PDB entry 4KF5 | X-ray diffraction, 2.60 A resolution | chains A and C

Chain A:
Name: fluorescent protein GFP1-9
From: synthetic construct
Amino-acid sequence (194 residues; numbered 1 to 196; 2 numbers in that range are skipped by the numbering (no residue carries them; nothing is unmodelled there); the number before each row is that of its first residue):
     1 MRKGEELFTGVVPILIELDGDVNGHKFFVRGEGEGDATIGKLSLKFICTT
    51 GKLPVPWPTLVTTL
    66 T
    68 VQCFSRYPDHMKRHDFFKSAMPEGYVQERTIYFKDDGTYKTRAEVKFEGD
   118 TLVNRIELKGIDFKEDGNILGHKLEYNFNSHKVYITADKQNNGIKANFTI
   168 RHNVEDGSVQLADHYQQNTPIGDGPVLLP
Not modelled in the structure: 1-2, 195-196
Modified residues: Thr66 ({2-[(1R,2R)-1-amino-2-hydroxypropyl]-4-(4-hydroxybenzylidene)-5-oxo-4,5-dihydro-1H-imidazol-1-yl}acetic acid; CRO)
Covalent attachments: covalent link Leu64-Thr66; covalent link Thr66-Val68
What the authors report for this chain:
  - self-association interface (contacts with another copy of this molecule): Phe145, Asn146, Ser147

Chain C:
Name: fluorescent protein sfCherry+GFP10-11
From: synthetic construct
Amino-acid sequence (260 residues; numbered 4 to 265; 2 numbers in that range are skipped by the numbering (no residue carries them; nothing is unmodelled there); the number before each row is that of its first residue):
     4 NMAIIKEFMRFKVHMEGSVNGHEFEIEGEGEGHPYEGTQTAKLKVTKGGP
    54 LPFAWDILSPQFM
    69 SKAYVKHPADIPDYLKLSFPEGFTWERVMNFEDGGVVTVTQDSSLQDGEF
   119 IYKVKLLGTNFPSDGPVMQKKTMGWEASTERMYPEDGALKGEINQRLKLK
   169 DDLPDDHYLSTQTILSKDLNEKRDHMVLLEYVTAAGITDASGGHYDAEVK
   219 TTYKAKKPVQLPGAYNVDIKLDITSHNEDYTIVEQYERAEGRHSTGG
Not modelled in the structure: 264-265
Modified residues: Met66 ({(4Z)-2-[(1S)-1-amino-3-(methylsulfanyl)propyl]-4-[(4-hydroxyphenyl)methylidene]-5-oxo-4,5-dihydro-1H-imidazol-1-yl}acetic acid; CH6)
Covalent attachments: covalent link Met66-Ser69
What the authors report for this chain:
  - self-association interface (contacts with another copy of this molecule); pairs are residue here / residue on that copy: Thr106-Thr106, Gln180-Leu183 (hydrogen bond), Ile182, Leu183

Chain A / chain C interface:
Pairs across the interface (85):
  Ile39(A) - Tyr199(C)
  Gly40(A) - Glu198(C)
  Gly40(A) - Tyr199(C)
  Gly40(A) - Val200(C)  hydrogen bond (backbone-backbone)
  Lys41(A) - Leu197(C)
  Lys41(A) - Glu198(C)
  Lys41(A) - Tyr199(C)
  Leu42(A) - Leu196(C)
  Leu42(A) - Leu197(C)
  Leu42(A) - Glu198(C)  hydrogen bond (backbone-backbone)
  Ser43(A) - Leu196(C)
  Leu44(A) - Val195(C)
  Leu44(A) - Leu196(C)  hydrogen bond (backbone-backbone)
  Lys45(A) - Asp186(C)  salt bridge
  Lys45(A) - Glu189(C)  salt bridge
  Lys45(A) - Met194(C)
  Lys45(A) - Val195(C)
  Phe46(A) - His193(C)
  Phe46(A) - Met194(C)  hydrogen bond (backbone-backbone)
  Ile47(A) - Glu189(C)
  Ile47(A) - Arg191(C)
  Ile47(A) - Asp192(C)
  Cys48(A) - Asp192(C)  hydrogen bond (backbone-backbone)
  Gly51(A) - Asp192(C)
  Lys52(A) - Asp192(C)
  Leu53(A) - Asp192(C)  hydrogen bond (backbone-side chain)
  Trp57(A) - Lys185(C)
  Trp57(A) - Asp192(C)  hydrogen bond
  Trp57(A) - His193(C)
  Trp57(A) - Met194(C)  hydrophobic
  Val61(A) - Met194(C)  hydrophobic
  Leu64(A) - Met194(C)  hydrophobic
  Thr66(A) - Thr179(C)
  Thr66(A) - Leu196(C)
  Thr66(A) - Glu198(C)
  Ser72(A) - Leu177(C)
  Ser72(A) - Val200(C)
  Arg73(A) - Val200(C)  hydrogen bond (backbone-backbone)
  Arg73(A) - Thr201(C)
  Arg73(A) - Ala202(C)  hydrogen bond (backbone-backbone)
  Tyr74(A) - His175(C)  hydrogen bond
  Tyr74(A) - Ala202(C)  hydrophobic
  Pro75(A) - Ala202(C)
  His77(A) - Ile205(C)  hydrogen bond (side chain-backbone)
  His77(A) - Thr206(C)
  His77(A) - Ala208(C)
  Met78(A) - His175(C)
  Met78(A) - Ala202(C)  hydrophobic
  Met78(A) - Ala203(C)
  Met78(A) - Ile205(C)  hydrophobic
  Arg80(A) - Gly210(C)  hydrogen bond (side chain-backbone)
  Arg80(A) - Gly211(C)
  His81(A) - Pro172(C)  hydrogen bond (side chain-backbone)
  His81(A) - Asp173(C)
  His81(A) - His175(C)
  Tyr143(A) - Leu183(C)
  Tyr143(A) - Ser184(C)  hydrogen bond (side chain-backbone)
  Tyr143(A) - Lys185(C)
  Tyr143(A) - His193(C)
  Tyr143(A) - Met194(C)
  Tyr143(A) - Val195(C)
  Asn144(A) - Leu183(C)
  Phe145(A) - Thr181(C)
  Ser147(A) - Thr179(C)  hydrogen bond (side chain-backbone)
  Ser147(A) - Gln180(C)
  His148(A) - Leu177(C)
  His148(A) - Ser178(C)
  His148(A) - Thr179(C)  hydrogen bond (backbone-backbone)
  Lys149(A) - Tyr176(C)
  Lys149(A) - Leu177(C)
  Val150(A) - His175(C)
  Val150(A) - Tyr176(C)
  Val150(A) - Leu177(C)  hydrogen bond (backbone-backbone)
  Tyr151(A) - His175(C)
  Tyr151(A) - Tyr176(C)  hydrophobic
  Ile152(A) - Asp173(C)
  Ile152(A) - Asp174(C)
  Ile152(A) - His175(C)  hydrogen bond (backbone-backbone)
  Thr153(A) - Asp173(C)
  Thr153(A) - Asp174(C)
  Ala154(A) - Leu171(C)  hydrophobic
  Ala154(A) - Pro172(C)
  Ala154(A) - Asp173(C)
  Ile161(A) - Pro172(C)  hydrophobic
  Leu194(A) - Asp169(C)
Interface residues without a listed pair, chain A (44 interface residues in all): Pro58, Gln69, Phe83, Asn146, Lys156, Gly160

In short:
Chain A and chain C form an interface of 44 and 35 residues respectively; the contacts include 18 hydrogen
bonds and 2 salt bridges. Among the polar pairs are Lys45(A)-Asp186(C), Lys45(A)-Glu189(C) and
Leu53(A)-Asp192(C). From the paper: a self-association interface involving Phe145(A), Asn146(A) and Thr106(C)
among others.
Here chain A is fluorescent protein GFP1-9 and chain C is fluorescent protein sfCherry+GFP10-11, both from
synthetic construct. Entry 4KF5 (Crystal Structure of Split GFP complexed with engineered sfCherry with an
insertion of GFP fragment) was determined by X-ray diffraction together with 4KF4 from the same study.
